Entry 4E41 (X-ray diffraction, 2.60 A resolution); this record covers chains D and E of the 5 polymer chains in the assembly.

# Chain D
Molecule: T cell receptor G4 alpha chain
Source organism: Homo sapiens
Amino-acid sequence (203 residues; each row starts with the number of its first residue):
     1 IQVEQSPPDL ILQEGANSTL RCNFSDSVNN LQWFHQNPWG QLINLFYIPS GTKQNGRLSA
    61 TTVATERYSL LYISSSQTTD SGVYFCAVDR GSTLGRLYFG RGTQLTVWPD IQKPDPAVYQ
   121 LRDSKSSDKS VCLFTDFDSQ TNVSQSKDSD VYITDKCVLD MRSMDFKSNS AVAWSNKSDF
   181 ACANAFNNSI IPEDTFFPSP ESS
Disordered / not traced: 124-129, 146-151, 176-180, 187, 200-203
Disulfides: C22-C86, C132-C182

# Chain E
Molecule: T cell receptor G4 beta chain
Source organism: Homo sapiens
Amino-acid sequence (239 residues; each row starts with the number of its first residue):
     1 GVTQSPTHLI KTRGQQATLR CSPISGHTSV YWYQQALGLG LQFLLWYDEG EERNRGNFPP
    61 RFSGRQFPNY SSELNVNALE LEDSALYLCA SSQIRETQYF GPGTRLLVLE DLKNVFPPEV
   121 AVFEPSEAEI SHTQKATLVC LATGFYPDHV ELSWWVNGKE VHSGVCTDPQ PLKEQPALND
   181 SRYALSSRLR VSATFWQNPR NHFRCQVQFY GLSENDEWTQ DRAKPVTQIV SAEAWGRAD
Disordered / not traced: 38-39, 239
Disulfides: C21-C89, C140-C205

# Chain D / chain E interface
Residue-residue contacts (93; chain D residue first):
  N29(D) with R95(E)
  N30(D) with R95(E), hydrogen bond (side chain-backbone)
  Q32(D) with E96(E); T97(E); Q98(E), hydrogen bond (side chain-backbone)
  F34(D) with Q98(E); F100(E), hydrophobic
  Q36(D) with Q35(E), hydrogen bond
  W39(D) with R105(E)
  Q41(D) with F100(E), hydrogen bond (side chain-backbone); G101(E); P102(E)
  L42(D) with L41(E), hydrophobic; F100(E), hydrophobic
  N44(D) with T97(E)
  Y47(D) with R95(E), hydrogen bond (side chain-backbone); E96(E); T97(E)
  F85(D) with Q35(E); G40(E)
  D89(D) with R95(E), salt bridge
  R90(D) with R95(E), hydrogen bond (backbone-side chain)
  G91(D) with R95(E), hydrogen bond (backbone-side chain)
  T93(D) with R95(E), hydrogen bond (backbone-side chain)
  L94(D) with W46(E); N54(E); I94(E), hydrophobic; R95(E)
  G95(D) with Y31(E); F43(E); W46(E)
  R96(D) with F43(E); G56(E); N57(E)
  L97(D) with Y33(E), hydrogen bond (backbone-side chain); Q98(E)
  F99(D) with L41(E), hydrophobic; F100(E), hydrophobic
  G100(D) with G40(E)
  D115(D) with H132(E), salt bridge
  Y119(D) with S126(E); A128(E); E129(E); H132(E)
  Q120(D) with S126(E)
  L121(D) with F123(E); E124(E); P125(E), hydrophobic; T137(E); V139(E), hydrophobic
  R122(D) with F123(E); E124(E), hydrogen bond (backbone-backbone)
  D123(D) with V122(E); F123(E)
  S130(D) with F123(E)
  V131(D) with F123(E), hydrophobic; L141(E), hydrophobic
  L133(D) with T137(E)
  T135(D) with R190(E)
  D136(D) with T133(E); R190(E), salt bridge
  Y152(D) with E174(E), hydrogen bond (side chain-backbone)
  I153(D) with L172(E)
  T154(D) with D168(E); L172(E); S186(E); R188(E)
  D155(D) with D168(E)
  C157(D) with C166(E), disulfide; T167(E); R188(E)
  V158(D) with C166(E), hydrogen bond (backbone-side chain)
  L159(D) with G164(E); V165(E); C166(E), hydrophobic; R190(E)
  D160(D) with S163(E); G164(E), hydrogen bond (backbone-backbone)
  M161(D) with S163(E); G164(E); R190(E); V191(E)
  R162(D) with S163(E), hydrogen bond (backbone-side chain)
  F166(D) with K135(E)
  S168(D) with R190(E), hydrogen bond
  S170(D) with R188(E)
  A171(D) with R188(E)
  V172(D) with S186(E); R188(E)
  W174(D) with L141(E), hydrophobic; A184(E), hydrophobic
  F196(D) with H132(E)
  P198(D) with A128(E), hydrophobic
Other interface residues (no listed pair), chain D (54 interface residues in all): P38, G40, S92, S163
Other interface residues (no listed pair), chain E (51 interface residues in all): R55, L86, L88, T143, P169, S192
Disulfides between the chains: C157(D)-C166(E)

# Summary
The interface between chain D and chain E involves 54 residues on one side and 51 on the other; the contacts
include 1 disulfide bond, 15 hydrogen bonds and 3 salt bridges. Polar pairs include D89(D)-R95(E),
D115(D)-H132(E) and D136(D)-R190(E).
Chain D is T cell receptor G4 alpha chain and chain E is T cell receptor G4 beta chain, both from Homo
sapiens; the structure, Structural basis for the recognition of mutant self by a tumor-specific, MHC class
II-restricted T cell ..., was determined by X-ray diffraction.
